Entry 5G5H (X-ray diffraction, 2.30 A resolution); this record covers chains A and C of the 3 polymer chains in the assembly.

# Chain A
Protein: Aldehyde oxidoreductase iron-sulfur-binding subunit PaoA
Organism: Escherichia coli K-12
Notes: EC 1.2.99.6
UniProt: P77165 (PAOA_ECOLI); numbering as in UniProt (aligned over 1-229)
Chain sequence (229 residues; row label = number of the first residue in the row):
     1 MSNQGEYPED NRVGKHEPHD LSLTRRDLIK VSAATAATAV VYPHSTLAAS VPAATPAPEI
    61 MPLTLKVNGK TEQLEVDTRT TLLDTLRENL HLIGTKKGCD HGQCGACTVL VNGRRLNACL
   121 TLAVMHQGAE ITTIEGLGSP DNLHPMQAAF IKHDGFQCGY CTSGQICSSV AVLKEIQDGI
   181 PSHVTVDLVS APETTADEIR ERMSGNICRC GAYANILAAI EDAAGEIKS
Not modelled in the structure: 1-52, 226-229
Curated features (UniProtKB/Swiss-Prot):
  - binding site ([2Fe-2S] cluster): C99, C104, G105, C107, C119, C158, C161, C208, C210
Bound ions: 2Fe-2S cluster Fe site 1: C99, C104, C107, C119; 2Fe-2S cluster Fe site 2: C158, C161, C208, C210
Small-molecule neighbours:
  - FAD (flavin-adenine dinucleotide): H101, G102, Q103, L120
  - 2Fe-2S cluster (FES), molecule 1: L83, K96, K97, G98, C99, D100, G102, Q103, C104, G105, A106, C107, N117, C119
  - 2Fe-2S cluster (FES), molecule 2: F156, Q157, C158, G159, Y160, C161, T162, C208, R209, C210
  - pterin cytosine dinucleotide (MCN): Q157, C158, C210

# Chain C
Protein: Aldehyde oxidoreductase molybdenum-binding subunit PaoC
Organism: Escherichia coli K-12
Notes: EC 1.2.99.6
UniProt: P77489 (PAOC_ECOLI); numbering as in UniProt (aligned over 1-732)
Chain sequence (732 residues; row label = number of the first residue in the row):
     1 MKFDKPAGEN PIDQLKVVGR PHDRIDGPLK TTGTARYAYE WHEEAPNAAY GYIVGSAIAK
    61 GRLTALDTDA AQKAPGVLAV ITASNAGVLG KGDKNTARLL GGPTIEHYHQ AIALVVAETF
   121 EQARAAASLV QAHYRRNKGA YSLADEKQAV NQPPEDTPDK NVGDFDGAFT SAAVKIDATY
   181 TTPDQSHMAM EPHASMAVWD GNKLTLWTSN QMIDWCRTDL AKTLKVPVEN VRIISPYIGG
   241 GFGGKLFLRS DALLAALAAR AVKRPVKVML PRPSIPNNTT HRPATLQHLR IGADQSGKIT
   301 AISHESWSGN LPGGTPETAV QQSELLYAGA NRHTGLRLAT LDLPEGNAMR APGEAPGLMA
   361 LEIAIDELAE KAGIDPVEFR ILNDTQVDPA GPTRCFSRRQ LIECLRTGAD KFGWKQRNAT
   421 PGQVRDGEWL VGHGVAAGFH NNLLEKSGAR VHLEQNGTVT VETDMTDIGT GSYTILAQTA
   481 AEMLGVPLEQ VAVHLGDSSF PVSAGSGGQW GANTSTSGVY AACMKLREMI ASAVGFDPEQ
   541 SQFADGKITN GTRSATLHEA TAGGRLTAEE SIEFGTLSKE YQQSTFAGHF VEVGVHSATG
   601 EVRVRRMLAV CAAGRILNPK TARSQVIGAM TMGMGAALME ELAVDDRLGY FVNHDMAGYE
   661 VPVHADIPKQ EVIFLDDTDP ISSPMKAKGV GELGLCGVSA AIANAVYNAT GIRVRDYPIT
   721 LDKLLDKLPD VV
Not modelled in the structure: 731-732
Sequence notes: conflict V88 (Ala in P77489), G391 (Asp in P77489); engineered mutation H440 (Arg in P77489)
Modified / non-standard residues: C395 (3-sulfinoalanine; CSD)
Curated features (UniProtKB/Swiss-Prot):
  - active site: E692 (Proton acceptor)
  - binding site (Mo-molybdopterin cytosine dinucleotide): G241, F242, I468 to T470, G511, A512, R615 to T621, Q625, K688 to G691
  - mutagenesis: E692 (E692Q: Loss of activity)
Bound ions: dioxothiomolybdenum(VI) ion: E692 (together with pterin cytosine dinucleotide)
Small-molecule neighbours: pterin cytosine dinucleotide (MCN): G240, G241, F242, G243, R350, M465, I468, G469, T470, G471, S472, I475, S506, G507, G508, Q509, W510, G511, A512, N513, A613, R615, I616, L617, N618, T621, A622, Q625, A687, K688, G689, V690, G691, E692

# Interface between chain A and chain C
Residue-residue contacts (124):
  A53(A) with A70(C)
  A54(A) with L129(C)
  T55(A) with A74(C); P75(C); A125(C); L129(C)
  P56(A) with P75(C)
  A57(A) with P75(C), hydrophobic
  P58(A) with P75(C); Q122(C)
  D77(A) with E121(C)
  R79(A) with E121(C); Q122(C); A125(C)
  T80(A) with E121(C), hydrogen bond
  D84(A) with F120(C)
  R87(A) with Y39(C); E40(C), salt bridge
  E88(A) with Y39(C); Y50(C), hydrogen bond; K267(C), salt bridge
  H91(A) with H42(C)
  I93(A) with G33(C); A35(C); R36(C); E40(C); H42(C)
  G94(A) with G33(C)
  K96(A) with A35(C); Y37(C); E40(C), salt bridge
  K97(A) with F120(C); P192(C)
  G98(A) with M190(C); P192(C); R272(C), hydrogen bond (backbone-side chain)
  C99(A) with R272(C)
  H101(A) with P273(C)
  Q103(A) with D655(C), hydrogen bond; M656(C), hydrogen bond (side chain-backbone); A657(C)
  C104(A) with M190(C), hydrophobic
  I134(A) with T31(C); T32(C); G33(C)
  E135(A) with T32(C); G33(C)
  G138(A) with T32(C)
  S139(A) with T32(C)
  P140(A) with P28(C); T32(C); T34(C)
  L143(A) with T32(C)
  Q147(A) with T31(C), hydrogen bond (side chain-backbone); T32(C)
  F150(A) with T31(C)
  I151(A) with D23(C); G27(C); T31(C); K620(C)
  K152(A) with K620(C), hydrogen bond (backbone-side chain)
  D154(A) with R24(C), salt bridge; K620(C); T621(C); S624(C), hydrogen bond
  F156(A) with R24(C); G27(C); T31(C)
  Q157(A) with R24(C); K30(C), hydrogen bond (backbone-side chain); G469(C); S624(C), hydrogen bond (side chain-backbone); Q625(C), hydrogen bond
  C158(A) with K30(C), hydrogen bond (backbone-side chain); Y37(C), hydrogen bond (backbone-side chain); I238(C); G239(C); G240(C); I468(C); G469(C)
  G159(A) with K30(C); Y37(C), hydrogen bond (backbone-side chain)
  Y160(A) with Y37(C), hydrogen bond (backbone-side chain); E40(C); M190(C); E191(C); G239(C)
  T162(A) with K30(C)
  Q165(A) with H664(C), hydrogen bond
  I166(A) with T31(C)
  R200(A) with H664(C); A665(C); I667(C), hydrogen bond (side chain-backbone)
  M203(A) with H664(C)
  S204(A) with V663(C); H664(C); A665(C), hydrogen bond (side chain-backbone)
  N206(A) with H664(C)
  I207(A) with M190(C), hydrophobic; V661(C), hydrophobic
  R209(A) with S186(C), hydrogen bond (side chain-backbone); H187(C), hydrogen bond (side chain-backbone); M188(C); M190(C); F242(C); M349(C); M632(C); E640(C), salt bridge; V661(C)
  C210(A) with F242(C), hydrophobic; G628(C)
  G211(A) with I627(C); G628(C); T631(C)
  Y213(A) with T631(C); P662(C), hydrogen bond (side chain-backbone); V663(C); H664(C); I667(C), hydrophobic
  A214(A) with Q670(C)
  N215(A) with R623(C), hydrogen bond; S624(C), hydrogen bond; I627(C)
  I216(A) with H664(C)
Other interface residues (no listed pair), chain A (58 interface residues in all): D100, H153, C161, S163, E201
Other interface residues (no listed pair), chain C (64 interface residues in all): L29, A189, M269, Y659

# In short
58 residues of chain A and 64 residues of chain C are in contact, with 23 hydrogen bonds and 5 salt bridges.
Polar pairs include R87(A)-E40(C), E88(A)-K267(C) and K96(A)-E40(C). Pterin cytosine dinucleotide is bound
between chain A and chain C.
Chain A is Aldehyde oxidoreductase iron-sulfur-binding subunit PaoA and chain C is Aldehyde oxidoreductase
molybdenum-binding subunit PaoC, both from Escherichia coli K-12; the structure, Escherichia coli Periplasmic
Aldehyde Oxidase R440H mutant, was determined by X-ray diffraction (same publication as 5G5G).
